Entry 8P2Z (electron microscopy, 3.50 A resolution); this record covers chains A and C.

== Chain A ==
Protein: Processed angiotensin-converting enzyme 2
From: Homo sapiens
Reference sequence: Q9BYF1 (ACE2_HUMAN); the construct has insertions or renumbered stretches relative to UniProt, so the offset changes along the chain: -6 to 10 = UniProt 1-17; 18-805 = UniProt 18-805
Amino-acid sequence (812 residues; row label = number of the first residue in the row; numbers below 1 keep their minus sign (Met-6 is residue -6)):
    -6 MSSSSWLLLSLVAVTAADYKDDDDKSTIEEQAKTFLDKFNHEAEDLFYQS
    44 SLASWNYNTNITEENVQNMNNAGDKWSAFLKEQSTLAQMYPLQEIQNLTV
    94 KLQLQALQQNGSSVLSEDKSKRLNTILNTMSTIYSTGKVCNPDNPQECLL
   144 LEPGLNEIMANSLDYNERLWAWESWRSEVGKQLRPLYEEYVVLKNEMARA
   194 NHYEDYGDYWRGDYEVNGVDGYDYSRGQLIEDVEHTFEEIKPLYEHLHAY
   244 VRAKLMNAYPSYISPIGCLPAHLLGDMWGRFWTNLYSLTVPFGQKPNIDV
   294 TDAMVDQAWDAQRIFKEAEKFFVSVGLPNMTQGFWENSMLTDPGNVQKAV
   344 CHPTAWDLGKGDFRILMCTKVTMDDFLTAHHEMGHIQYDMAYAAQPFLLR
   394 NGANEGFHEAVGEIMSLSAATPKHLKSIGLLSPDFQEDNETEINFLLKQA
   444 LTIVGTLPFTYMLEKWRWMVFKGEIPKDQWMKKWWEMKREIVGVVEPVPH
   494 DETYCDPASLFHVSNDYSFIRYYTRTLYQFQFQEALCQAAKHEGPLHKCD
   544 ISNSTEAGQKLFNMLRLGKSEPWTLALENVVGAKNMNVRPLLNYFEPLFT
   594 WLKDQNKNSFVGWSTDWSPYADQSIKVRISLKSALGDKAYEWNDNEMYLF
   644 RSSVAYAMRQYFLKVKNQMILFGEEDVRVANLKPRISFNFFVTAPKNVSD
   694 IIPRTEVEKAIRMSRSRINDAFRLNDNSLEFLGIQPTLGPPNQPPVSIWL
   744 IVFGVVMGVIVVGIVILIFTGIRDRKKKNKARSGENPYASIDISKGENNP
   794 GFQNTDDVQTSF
Unresolved in the structure: -6 to 739, 769-805
Differences from the reference sequence: insertion (11-17); conflict Lys18 (Gln in Q9BYF1)
Curated features (UniProtKB/Swiss-Prot):
  - region: Asp30 to Tyr41 (Interaction with SARS-CoV spike glycoprotein), Met82 to Pro84 (Interaction with SARS-CoV spike glycoprotein), Lys353 to Arg357 (Interaction with SARS-CoV spike glycoprotein), Arg652 to Lys659 (Essential for cleavage by ADAM17), Arg697 to Arg716 (Essential for cleavage by TMPRSS11D and TMPRSS2)
  - motif: Glu778 to Ile786 (LIR), Tyr781 to Asp785 (SH2-binding), Tyr781 to Ile784 (Endocytic sorting signal), Asn792 to Phe795 (PTB), Thr803 to Phe805 (PDZ-binding)
  - active site: Glu375 (Proton acceptor), His505 (Proton donor)
  - binding site (chloride): Arg169, Trp477, Lys481
  - binding site (substrate): Arg273, His345, Pro346, Tyr515
  - binding site (Zn(2+)): His374, His378, Glu402
  - modified residue: Tyr781 (Phosphotyrosine), Ser783 (Phosphoserine)
  - glycosylation (N-linked (GlcNAc...) asparagine): Asn53, Asn90, Asn103, Asn322, Asn432, Asn546, Asn690
  - cross-link: Lys788 (Glycyl lysine isopeptide (Lys-Gly) (interchain with G-Cter in ubiquitin))

== Chain C ==
Protein: Sodium- and chloride-dependent transporter XTRP3
From: Homo sapiens
Reference sequence: Q9NP91 (S6A20_HUMAN); residues 1-592 here = UniProt positions 1-592
Amino-acid sequence (641 residues; numbered 1 to 641; the number before each row is that of its first residue):
     1 MEKARPLWANSLQFVFACISYAVGLGNVWRFPYLCQMYGGGSFLVPYIIM
    51 LIVEGMPLLYLELAVGQRMRQGSIGAWRTISPYLSGVGVASVVVSFFLSM
   101 YYNVINAWAFWYLFHSFQDPLPWSVCPLNGNHTGYDEECEKASSTQYFWY
   151 RKTLNISPSLQENGGVQWEPALCLLLAWLVVYLCILRGTESTGKVVYFTA
   201 SLPYCVLIIYLIRGLTLHGATNGLMYMFTPKIEQLANPKAWINAATQIFF
   251 SLGLGFGSLIAFASYNEPSNNCQKHAIIVSLINSFTSIFASIVTFSIYGF
   301 KATFNYENCLKKVSLLLTNTFDLEDGFLTASNLEQVKGYLASAYPSKYSE
   351 MFPQIKNCSLESELDTAVQGTGLAFIVYTEAIKNMEVSQLWSVLYFFMLL
   401 MLGIGSMLGNTAAILTPLTDSKIISSHLPKEAISGLVCLVNCAIGMVFTM
   451 EAGNYWFDIFNDYAATLSLLLIVLVETIAVCYVYGLRRFESDLKAMTGRA
   501 VSWYWKVMWAGVSPLLIVSLFVFYLSDYILTGTLKYQAWDASQGQLVTKD
   551 YPAYALAVIGLLVASSTMCIPLAALGTFVQRRLKRGDADPVAAENLYFQS
   601 HHHHHHHHHHGSAWSHPQFEKGGGSGGGSGGSAWSHPQFEK
Unresolved in the structure: 1-9, 583-641
Differences from the reference sequence: expression tag (593-641)
Curated features (UniProtKB/Swiss-Prot):
  - glycosylation (N-linked (GlcNAc...) asparagine): Asn131, Asn357
  - natural variant: Thr199 (T199M: Common variant that contributes to hyperglycinuria and iminoglycinuria in patients carrying variants in SLC36A2, SLC6A19 or SLC6A18)
Disulfides: Cys126-Cys139, Cys309-Cys358
Glycans and other covalent adducts: N-acetylglucosamine (NAG) linked to Asn131, Asn357
Small-molecule neighbours: (2S)-piperidine-2-carboxylic acid (YCP): Tyr21, Ala22, Val23, Gly24, Leu25, Gly26, Asn27, Leu98, Tyr102, Phe250, Ser251, Gly253, Phe256, Ser406, Asn410
Reported in the primary citation:
  - contacts within the chain: Ser11-Asn270, Ser11-His275, Tyr21-Gly253, Tyr21-Ser258 (hydrogen bond), Tyr21-Asn410, Tyr33-Asn461 (hydrogen bond)
  - binding site for (2S)-piperidine-2-carboxylic acid: Tyr21, Ala22, Gly24, Leu25, Gly26, Leu98, Tyr102, Phe250, Ser251, Gly253, Phe256, Asn410
  - binding site for chloride ion: Asn27, Tyr47, Gln247, Ser251, Ser287
  - specificity-determining residues: Gly253, Ser258, Asn410
  - specificity-determining residues: Tyr21, Ala22, Ser406 (proposed by the authors, not directly observed)
  - mutagenesis - V196F: decreased catalytic activity

== Interface between chain A and chain C ==
Contacting residue pairs (25):
  Ile741(A) - Phe117(C)
  Ile741(A) - Gln118(C)
  Trp742(A) - Trp111(C)  hydrophobic
  Trp742(A) - Phe114(C)
  Trp742(A) - His115(C)
  Trp742(A) - Glu169(C)
  Val745(A) - Phe114(C)  hydrophobic
  Val745(A) - Phe117(C)  hydrophobic
  Phe746(A) - Phe114(C)  hydrophobic
  Phe746(A) - Leu172(C)
  Phe746(A) - Leu176(C)  hydrophobic
  Val749(A) - Leu176(C)  hydrophobic
  Met750(A) - Leu176(C)  hydrophobic
  Ile753(A) - Leu179(C)
  Ile753(A) - Val180(C)  hydrophobic
  Ile753(A) - Leu183(C)
  Val754(A) - Leu179(C)  hydrophobic
  Gly756(A) - Leu183(C)
  Ile757(A) - Leu179(C)
  Ile757(A) - Tyr182(C)  hydrophobic
  Ile757(A) - Leu183(C)  hydrophobic
  Leu760(A) - Arg187(C)
  Ile761(A) - Tyr182(C)
  Ile761(A) - Leu186(C)  hydrophobic
  Gly764(A) - Glu431(C)
Also at the interface, not in a pair above, chain C (17 interface residues in all): Trp168, Cys173

== In short ==
The interface between chain A and chain C involves 13 residues on one side and 17 on the other. Bound to chain
C: (2S)-piperidine-2-carboxylic acid. Covalently linked N-acetylglucosamine: at Asn131(C) and Asn357(C). From
the paper: a binding site for (2S)-piperidine-2-carboxylic acid at Tyr21(C), Ala22(C) and Gly24(C) among
others; V196F of chain C reduces catalytic activity.
Chain A is Processed angiotensin-converting enzyme 2 and chain C is Sodium- and chloride-dependent transporter
XTRP3, both from Homo sapiens; the structure, Structure of human SIT1 bound to L-pipecolate (focussed map /
refinement), was determined by electron microscopy together with 8P2W, 8P2X, 8P2Y, 8P30 and 8P31 from the same
study.
